6V5V - chain g; structure by electron microscopy, 3.80 A resolution.

== Chain g ==
Molecule: Tubulin gamma-1 chain
From: Homo sapiens
UniProtKB: P23258 (TBG1_HUMAN); residue numbers follow UniProt; this construct covers 1-451
Sequence (451 residues; each row starts with the number of its first residue):
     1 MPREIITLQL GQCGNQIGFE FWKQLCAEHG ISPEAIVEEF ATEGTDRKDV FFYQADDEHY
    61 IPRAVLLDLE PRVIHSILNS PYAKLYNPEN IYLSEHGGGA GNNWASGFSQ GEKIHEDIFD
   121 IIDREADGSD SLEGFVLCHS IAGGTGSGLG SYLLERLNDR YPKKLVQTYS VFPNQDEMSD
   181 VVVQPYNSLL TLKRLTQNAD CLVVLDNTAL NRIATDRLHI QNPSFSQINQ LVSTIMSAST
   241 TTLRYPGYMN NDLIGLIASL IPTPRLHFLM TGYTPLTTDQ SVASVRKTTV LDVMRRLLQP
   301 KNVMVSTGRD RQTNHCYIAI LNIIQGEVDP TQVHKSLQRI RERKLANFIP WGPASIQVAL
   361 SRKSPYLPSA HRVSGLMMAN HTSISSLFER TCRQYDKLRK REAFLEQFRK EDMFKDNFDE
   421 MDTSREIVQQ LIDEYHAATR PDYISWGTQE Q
Not modelled in the structure: 1-2, 41-44, 55-59, 68-71, 87-100, 143, 174-182, 222-223, 277-287, 307-313, 368-371, 403-415, 446-451
Construct notes: conflict Ala35 (Gly in P23258), Leu202 (Val in P23258)
Small-molecule neighbours: GDP (guanosine-5'-diphosphate): Gly11, Gln12, Cys13, Gln16, Gly101, Ser140, Ala142, Gly144, Thr145, Gly146, Val171, Asn207, Phe225, Ile228, Asn229
Swiss-Prot annotation at these positions:
  - binding site (GTP): Ala142 to Gly148
  - modified residue: Ser131 (Phosphoserine)
  - natural variant: Tyr92 (Y92C: In CDCBM4), Thr331 (T331P: In CDCBM4), Leu387 (L387P: In CDCBM4)

== Summary ==
Ligands of chain g: GDP. Curated annotation (UniProt) lists 7 GTP-binding residues.
Chain g is Tubulin gamma-1 chain (Homo sapiens); the structure, Structure of gamma-tubulin in the native human
gamma-tubulin ring complex, was determined by electron microscopy (same publication as 6V69, 6V6B and 6V6C).
